PDB entry 5W9K | electron microscopy, 4.60 A resolution (low resolution: residue-level contacts below are approximate; hydrogen-bond / salt-bridge calls are withheld) | chains A and C of the 12 polymer chains in the assembly

# Chain A
Molecule: Spike glycoprotein
Source organism: Middle East respiratory syndrome-related coronavirus
Notes: engineered mutation(s): V1060P, L1060P
UniProtKB: W5ZZF5 (W5ZZF5_9BETC); numbering as in UniProt (aligned over 1-1291)
Amino-acid sequence (1329 residues; each row starts with the number of its first residue):
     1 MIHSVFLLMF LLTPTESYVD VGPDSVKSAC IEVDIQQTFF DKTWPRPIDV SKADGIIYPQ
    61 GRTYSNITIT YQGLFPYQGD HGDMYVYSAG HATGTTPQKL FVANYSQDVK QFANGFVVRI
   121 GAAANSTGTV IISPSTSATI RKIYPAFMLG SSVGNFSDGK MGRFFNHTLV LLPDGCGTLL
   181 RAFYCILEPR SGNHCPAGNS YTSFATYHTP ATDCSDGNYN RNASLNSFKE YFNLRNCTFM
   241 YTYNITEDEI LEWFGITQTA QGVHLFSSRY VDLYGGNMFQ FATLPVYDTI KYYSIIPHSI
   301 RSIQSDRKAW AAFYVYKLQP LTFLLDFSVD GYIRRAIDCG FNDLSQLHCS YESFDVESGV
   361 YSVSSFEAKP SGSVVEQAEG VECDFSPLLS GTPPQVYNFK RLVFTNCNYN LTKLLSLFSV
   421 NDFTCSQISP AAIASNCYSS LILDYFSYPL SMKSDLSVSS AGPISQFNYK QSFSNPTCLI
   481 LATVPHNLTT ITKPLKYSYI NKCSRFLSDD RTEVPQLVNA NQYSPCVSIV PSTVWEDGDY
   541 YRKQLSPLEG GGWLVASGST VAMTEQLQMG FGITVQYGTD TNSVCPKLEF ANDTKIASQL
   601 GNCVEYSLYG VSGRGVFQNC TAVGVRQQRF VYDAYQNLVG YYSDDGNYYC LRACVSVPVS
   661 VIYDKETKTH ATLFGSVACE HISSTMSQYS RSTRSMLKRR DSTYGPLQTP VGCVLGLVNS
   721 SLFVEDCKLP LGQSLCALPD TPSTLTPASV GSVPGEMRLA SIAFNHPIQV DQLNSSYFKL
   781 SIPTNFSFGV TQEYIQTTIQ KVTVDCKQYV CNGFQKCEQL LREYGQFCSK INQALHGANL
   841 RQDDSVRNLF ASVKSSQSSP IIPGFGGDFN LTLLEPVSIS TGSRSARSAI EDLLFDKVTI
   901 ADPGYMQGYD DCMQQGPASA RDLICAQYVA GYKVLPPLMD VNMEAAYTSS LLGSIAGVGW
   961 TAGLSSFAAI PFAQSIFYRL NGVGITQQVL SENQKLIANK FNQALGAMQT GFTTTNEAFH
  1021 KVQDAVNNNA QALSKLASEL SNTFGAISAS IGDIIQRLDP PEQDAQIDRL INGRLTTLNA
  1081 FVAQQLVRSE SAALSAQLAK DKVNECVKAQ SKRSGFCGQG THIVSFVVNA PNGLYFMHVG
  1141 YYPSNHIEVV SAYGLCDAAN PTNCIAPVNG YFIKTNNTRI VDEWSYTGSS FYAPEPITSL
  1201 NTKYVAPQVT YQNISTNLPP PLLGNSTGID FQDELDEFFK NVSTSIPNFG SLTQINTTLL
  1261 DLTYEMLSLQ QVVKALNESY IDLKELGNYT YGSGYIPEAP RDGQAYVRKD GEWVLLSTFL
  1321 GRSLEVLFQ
Unresolved in the structure: 1-754, 878-885, 1224-1329
Differences from the reference sequence: conflict Phe506 (Leu in W5ZZF5), Ala748 (Arg in W5ZZF5), Gly751 (Arg in W5ZZF5), Pro1060 (Val in W5ZZF5), Pro1061 (Leu in W5ZZF5); expression tag (1292-1329)
Cystine bridges: Cys806-Cys828, Cys811-Cys817, Cys912-Cys925, Cys1106-Cys1117, Cys1156-Cys1164

# Chain C
Molecule: G4 vl
Source organism: Mus musculus
Amino-acid sequence (218 residues; row label = number of the first residue in the row; a row labelled like 27A-27D holds insertion residues (27A, then the next letters in order)):
     1 DIVLTQSPAS LAVSLGQRAT ISCRASE
27A-27D SVDN
    28 YGISFMNWFQ QKPGQPPKLL ISATSNQGSG VPARFIGSGS GTDFSLNIHP VEEDDTAMYF
    88 CQQSKEVPRT FGGGTKLEIK RTDAAPTVSI FPPSSEQLTS GGASVVCFLN NFYPKDINVK
   148 WKIDGSERQN GVLNSWTDQD SKDSTYSMSS TLTLTKDEYE RHNSYTCEAT HKTSTSPIVK
   208 SFNRNEC
Unresolved in the structure: 108-214
Cystine bridges: Cys23-Cys88

# Chain A / chain C interface
Pairs across the interface - 6 pairs, chain A then chain C:
  Tyr777(A) with Tyr28(C)
  Val1150(A) with Tyr28(C)
  Lys1174(A) with Asn27D(C); Tyr28(C)
  Glu1183(A) with Arg96(C)
  Gln1212(A) with Tyr28(C)
Also at the interface, not in a pair above, chain A (7 interface residues in all): Trp1184, Thr1216
Also at the interface, not in a pair above, chain C (4 interface residues in all): Val94

# Summary
Chain A and chain C form an interface of 7 and 4 residues respectively.
Here chain A is Spike glycoprotein (Middle East respiratory syndrome-related coronavirus) and chain C is G4 vl
(Mus musculus). Entry 5W9K (MERS S ectodomain trimer in complex with variable domain of neutralizing antibody
G4) was determined by electron microscopy (same publication as 5VZR, 5W9H, 5W9I, 5W9J, 5W9L, 5W9M and 3
further entries).
